Entry 5FVC (X-ray diffraction, 4.17 A resolution (low resolution: residue-level contacts below are approximate; hydrogen-bond / salt-bridge calls are withheld)); this record covers chains A and J of the 11 polymer chains in the assembly.

# Chain A (and J)
Name: Hmpv nucleoprotein
Organism: Human metapneumovirus
Notes: chain J of this document is another copy of the same molecule, construct and numbering; everything in this record applies to it too
UniProtKB: Q91F57 (Q91F57_9MONO); residue numbers follow UniProt; this construct covers 1-394
Sequence (401 residues; numbered 1 to 401; the number before each row is that of its first residue):
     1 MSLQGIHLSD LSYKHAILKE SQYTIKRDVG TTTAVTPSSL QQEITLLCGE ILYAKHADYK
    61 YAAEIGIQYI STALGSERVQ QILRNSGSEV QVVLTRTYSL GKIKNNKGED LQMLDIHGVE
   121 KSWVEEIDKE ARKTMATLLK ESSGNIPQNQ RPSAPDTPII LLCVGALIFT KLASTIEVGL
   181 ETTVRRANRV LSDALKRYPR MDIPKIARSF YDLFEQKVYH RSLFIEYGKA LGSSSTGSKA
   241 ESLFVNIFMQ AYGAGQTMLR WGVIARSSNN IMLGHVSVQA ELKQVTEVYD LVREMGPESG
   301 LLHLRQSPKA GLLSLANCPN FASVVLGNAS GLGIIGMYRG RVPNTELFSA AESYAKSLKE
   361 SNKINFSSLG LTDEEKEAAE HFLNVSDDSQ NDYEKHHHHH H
Disordered / not traced: 1-2, 100-113, 363-401 (chain J: 1-2, 100-111, 140-144, 384-401)
Differences from the reference sequence: expression tag (395-401)
Reported in the primary citation:
  - binding site for the 70-nt RNA strand: Arg186, Thr257, Trp261
  - conformationally variable residues (loop rearrangement, order/disorder transition): Thr157, Ala254, Arg260, Glu375
  - self-association interface (contacts with another copy of this molecule): Arg260

# Interface between chain A and chain J
Pairs across the interface - 114 pairs, chain A then chain J:
  Leu3(A) - Arg266(J)
  Leu3(A) - Leu273(J)
  Leu3(A) - Gln279(J)
  Leu3(A) - Leu282(J)
  Gln4(A) - Arg266(J)
  Gly5(A) - Tyr289(J)
  Gly5(A) - Arg293(J)
  Ile6(A) - Gly262(J)
  Ile6(A) - Val263(J)
  Ile6(A) - Arg266(J)
  Ile6(A) - Tyr289(J)
  His7(A) - Val263(J)
  His7(A) - Arg266(J)
  His7(A) - Tyr289(J)
  His7(A) - Arg293(J)
  Leu8(A) - Leu259(J)
  Leu8(A) - Arg260(J)
  Leu8(A) - Tyr289(J)
  Leu8(A) - Val292(J)
  Asp10(A) - Tyr252(J)
  Asp10(A) - Arg260(J)
  Tyr13(A) - Tyr252(J)
  Tyr13(A) - Arg293(J)
  Tyr13(A) - Gly296(J)
  Tyr13(A) - Pro297(J)
  Lys14(A) - Met249(J)
  Lys14(A) - Tyr252(J)
  Ala16(A) - Pro297(J)
  Ile17(A) - Lys229(J)
  Ile17(A) - Pro297(J)
  Ile17(A) - Glu298(J)
  Leu18(A) - Gly232(J)
  Leu18(A) - Ser233(J)
  Leu18(A) - Met249(J)
  Glu20(A) - Lys229(J)
  Glu20(A) - Glu298(J)
  Ser21(A) - Lys229(J)
  Ser21(A) - Ala230(J)
  Ser21(A) - Ser233(J)
  Tyr23(A) - Gln81(J)
  Tyr23(A) - Ile82(J)
  Tyr23(A) - Glu226(J)
  Tyr23(A) - Ala230(J)
  Thr24(A) - Ala73(J)
  Thr24(A) - Leu74(J)
  Thr24(A) - Arg78(J)
  Ile25(A) - Ala73(J)
  Ile25(A) - Leu74(J)
  Ile25(A) - Tyr227(J)
  Ile25(A) - Ala230(J)
  Ile25(A) - Leu231(J)
  Ile25(A) - Ser234(J)
  Lys26(A) - Ser38(J)
  Lys26(A) - Gln41(J)
  Lys26(A) - Ala73(J)
  Lys26(A) - Leu74(J)
  Lys26(A) - Gly75(J)
  Lys26(A) - Arg78(J)
  Arg27(A) - Gln41(J)
  Arg27(A) - Thr236(J)
  Arg27(A) - Glu241(J)
  Asp28(A) - Gln41(J)
  Val29(A) - Ser38(J)
  Val29(A) - Gln41(J)
  Val29(A) - Gln42(J)
  Gly30(A) - Gln42(J)
  Ser86(A) - Ser235(J)
  Ser86(A) - Thr236(J)
  Ser88(A) - Thr236(J)
  Val218(A) - Thr236(J)
  Val218(A) - Gly237(J)
  Ser222(A) - Thr236(J)
  Ser268(A) - Glu375(J)
  Asn269(A) - Leu371(J)
  Asn269(A) - Glu375(J)
  Asn270(A) - Leu369(J)
  Ile271(A) - Ile364(J)
  Ile271(A) - Leu369(J)
  Ile271(A) - Leu371(J)
  Ile271(A) - Ala379(J)
  Gly274(A) - Lys363(J)
  Gly274(A) - Ile364(J)
  Gly274(A) - Asn365(J)
  Gly274(A) - Leu369(J)
  His275(A) - Asn362(J)
  His275(A) - Lys363(J)
  His275(A) - Ile364(J)
  Val276(A) - Ser361(J)
  Val276(A) - Lys363(J)
  Gln279(A) - Asn365(J)
  Gln279(A) - Ser368(J)
  Ala280(A) - Ser267(J)
  Lys283(A) - Arg266(J)
  Arg305(A) - Ser235(J)
  Arg305(A) - Thr236(J)
  Gln306(A) - Gly237(J)
  Gln306(A) - Ser238(J)
  Gln306(A) - Lys239(J)
  Ser307(A) - Ser234(J)
  Ser307(A) - Ser235(J)
  Ser307(A) - Ser242(J)
  Pro308(A) - Leu231(J)
  Pro308(A) - Ser234(J)
  Pro308(A) - Gly237(J)
  Pro308(A) - Ser242(J)
  Pro308(A) - Val245(J)
  Lys309(A) - Gly232(J)
  Ala310(A) - Asn246(J)
  Leu312(A) - Met249(J)
  Glu346(A) - Asn362(J)
  Tyr354(A) - Glu375(J)
  Tyr354(A) - Phe382(J)
  Ser357(A) - Phe382(J)
  Leu358(A) - Glu375(J)
Also at the interface, not in a pair above, chain A (54 interface residues in all): Lys19, Asn85, Tyr219, Met272, Leu273, Gly311, Ser353
Also at the interface, not in a pair above, chain J (61 interface residues in all): Tyr69, Thr72, Asn85, Gln250, Asp290, Leu301, Phe366

# Overview
54 residues of chain A and 61 residues of chain J are in contact. From the paper: a binding site for the 70-nt
RNA strand at Arg186(A), Thr257(A) and Trp261(A); conformational variability at Thr157(A), Ala254(A) and
Arg260(A) among others.
Both chains are Hmpv nucleoprotein (Human metapneumovirus). Entry 5FVC (Structure of RNA-bound decameric HMPV
nucleoprotein) was determined by X-ray diffraction, deposited together with 5FVD.
